5N09 - chains A and I of the 6 polymer chains in the assembly; structure by X-ray diffraction, 3.90 A resolution.

== Chain A ==
Name: Envelope Glycoprotein E
From: Dengue virus 2
UniProtKB: C3VXD1 (C3VXD1_9FLAV); residues 1-395 here correspond to UniProt positions 281-675 (UniProt number = residue number + 280)
Chain sequence (430 residues; row label = number of the first residue in the row):
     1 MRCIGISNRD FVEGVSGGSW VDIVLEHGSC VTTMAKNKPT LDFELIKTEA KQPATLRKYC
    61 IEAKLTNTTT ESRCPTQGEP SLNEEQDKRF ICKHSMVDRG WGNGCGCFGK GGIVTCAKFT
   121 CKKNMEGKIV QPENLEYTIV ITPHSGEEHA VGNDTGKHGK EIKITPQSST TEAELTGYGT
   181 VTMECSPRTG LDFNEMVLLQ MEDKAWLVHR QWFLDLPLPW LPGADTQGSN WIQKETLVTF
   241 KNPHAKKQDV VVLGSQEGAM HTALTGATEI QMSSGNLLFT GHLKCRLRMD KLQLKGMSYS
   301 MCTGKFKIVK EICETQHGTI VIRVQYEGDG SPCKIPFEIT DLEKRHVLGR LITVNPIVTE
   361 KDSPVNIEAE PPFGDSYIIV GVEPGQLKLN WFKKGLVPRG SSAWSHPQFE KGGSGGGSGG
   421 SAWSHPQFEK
Not modelled in the structure: 16-18, 395-430
Cystine bridges: Cys-3/Cys-30, Cys-60/Cys-121, Cys-74/Cys-105, Cys-92/Cys-116, Cys-185/Cys-285, Cys-302/Cys-333
Glycans and other covalent adducts: glycan linked to Asn-153
Sequence notes: engineered mutation Cys-107 (Leu387 in C3VXD1), Cys-313 (Ala593 in C3VXD1); conflict Lys-118 (Met398 in C3VXD1); expression tag (396-430)
Reported in the primary citation:
  - self-association interface (contacts with another copy of this molecule): Asp-98 to Lys-110 (citing earlier work)
  - mutagenesis - L107C/A313C: increased stability
  - mutagenesis - L107C/A313C: increased binding to anti-EDE1 and anti-EDE2 antibodies

== Chain I ==
Name: BROADLY NEUTRALIZING HUMAN ANTIBODY EDE2 A11 - Heavy chain
From: Homo sapiens
Notes: antibody fragment or engineered binder
Chain sequence (283 residues; row label = number of the first residue in the row; a row labelled like 82A-82C holds insertion residues (82A, then the next letters in order)):
     1 EVQLVESGGG LVRPGGSLRL SCAASGFSYS NHWMHWVRQA PGKGLVWVSR IN
   52A S
    53 DGSTRNYADF VKGRFTISRD NAENTLYLEM
82A-82C NSL
    83 TADDTAVYYC VRDGVRFY
100A-100P YDSTGYYPDSFFKYGM
   101 DVWGQGTTVT VSSASTKGPS VFPLAPSSKS TSGGTAALGC LVKDYFPEPV TVSWNSGALT
   161 SGVHTFPAVL QSSGLYSLSS VVTVPSSSLG TQTYICNVNH KPSNTKVDKR VEPKSCDKTH
   221 TCPPCPLEDD DDKAGWSHPQ FEKGGGSGGG SGGGSWSHPQ FEK
Not modelled in the structure: 128-134, 214-263
Cystine bridges: Cys-22/Cys-92, Cys-140/Cys-196

== Chain A / chain I interface ==
Residue-residue contacts (9; chain A residue first):
  Asn-153(A) / Ser-100C(I)
  Asp-154(A) / Asn-31(I)
  Asp-154(A) / Ser-100C(I)  hydrogen bond (backbone-side chain)
  Asp-154(A) / Thr-100D(I)
  Thr-155(A) / Asn-31(I)
  Thr-155(A) / Phe-99(I)
  Thr-155(A) / Ser-100C(I)
  Lys-157(A) / Ser-28(I)
  Lys-157(A) / Phe-99(I)
Also at the interface, not in a pair above, chain A (5 interface residues in all): Gly-152

== Overview ==
The chain A/chain I interface involves 5 residues from each chain; the contacts include 1 hydrogen bond. The
hydrogen-bonded pair is Asp-154(A)/Ser-100C(I). The paper reports that L107C/A313C of chain A increase
stability; a self-association interface involving Asp-98(A).
Chain A is Envelope Glycoprotein E (Dengue virus 2) and chain I is BROADLY NEUTRALIZING HUMAN ANTIBODY EDE2
A11 - Heavy chain (Homo sapiens); the structure, Crystal structure of L107C/A313C covalently linked dengue 2
virus envelope glycoprotein dimer in complex with the ..., was determined by X-ray diffraction together with
5N0A from the same study.
